Entry 9LEW (X-ray diffraction, 2.30 A resolution); this record covers chains C and G of the 8 polymer chains in the assembly.

== Chain C (and G) ==
Molecule: DNA-damage-inducible protein J
Source organism: Vibrio cholerae serotype O1 (strain ATCC 39315 / El Tor Inaba N16961)
Notes: chain G of this document is another copy of the same molecule, construct and numbering; everything in this record applies to it too
UniProtKB: Q9KML3 (Q9KML3_VIBCH); numbering as in UniProt (aligned over 1-92)
Amino-acid sequence (94 residues; each row starts with the number of its first residue; numbers below 1 keep their minus sign (Gly-1 is residue -1)):
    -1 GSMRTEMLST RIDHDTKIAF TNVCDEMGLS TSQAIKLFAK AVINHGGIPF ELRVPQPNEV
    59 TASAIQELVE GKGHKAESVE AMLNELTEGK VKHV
Unresolved in the structure: -1 to 2 (chain G: -1 to 0, 90-92)
Construct notes: expression tag (-1 to 0)

== Interface between chain C and chain G ==
Pairs across the interface (10; chain C residue first):
  Ile41(C) with Glu57(G)
  Asn42(C) with Pro55(G); Asn56(G); Glu57(G), hydrogen bond (side chain-backbone)
  His43(C) with Arg51(G), hydrogen bond
  Arg51(C) with His43(G), hydrogen bond
  Pro55(C) with Asn42(G)
  Asn56(C) with Asn42(G)
  Glu57(C) with Ile41(G); Asn42(G), hydrogen bond (backbone-side chain)

== Overview ==
Chain C and chain G each contribute 7 residues to their interface; the contacts include 4 hydrogen bonds.
Among the polar pairs are Asn42(C)-Glu57(G) and His43(C)-Arg51(G).
Chain C and chain G are both DNA-damage-inducible protein J (Vibrio cholerae serotype O1 (strain ATCC 39315 /
El Tor Inaba N16961)); the structure, The crystal structure of DinJ-YafQ complex from Vibrio cholerae, was
determined by X-ray diffraction.
